Entry 4MC1 (X-ray diffraction, 1.39 A resolution); this record covers chains A and B.

== Chain A (and B) ==
Protein: Protease
From: Human immunodeficiency virus 1
Notes: EC 3.4.23.16; chain B of this document is another copy of the same molecule, construct and numbering; everything in this record applies to it too
UniProtKB: P0C6F2 (POL_HV1LW); residues 1-99 here correspond to UniProt positions 489-587 (UniProt number = residue number + 488)
Chain sequence (99 residues; each row starts with the number of its first residue):
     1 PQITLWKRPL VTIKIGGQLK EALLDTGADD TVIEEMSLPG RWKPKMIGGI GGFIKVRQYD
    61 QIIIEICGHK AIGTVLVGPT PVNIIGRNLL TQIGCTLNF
Construct notes: engineered mutation Lys7 (Gln495 in P0C6F2), Ile33 (Leu521 in P0C6F2), Ile63 (Leu551 in P0C6F2)
Small-molecule neighbours: 526 ((3S)-tetrahydrofuran-3-yl {(2S,3R)-4-[(4S)-4-tert-butyl-7-fluoro-1,1-dioxido-4,5-dihydro-1,2-benzothiazepin-2(3H)-yl]-3-hydroxy-1-phenylbutan-2-yl}carbamate): Arg8, Leu23, Asp25, Gly27, Ala28, Asp29, Asp30, Val32, Ile47, Gly48, Gly49, Ile50, Pro81, Val82, Ile84
Swiss-Prot annotation at these positions:
  - region (Dimerization of protease): Pro1 to Leu5, Gly49 to Lys55, Asn88 to Phe99
  - active site: Asp25 (For protease activity)
  - site: Phe99 (Cleavage)

== Interface between chain A and chain B ==
Residue-residue contacts (106):
  Pro1(A) with Leu97(B); Asn98(B); Phe99(B), hydrogen bond (backbone-backbone)
  Gln2(A) with Thr96(B); Leu97(B); Asn98(B), hydrogen bond
  Ile3(A) with Thr96(B); Leu97(B), hydrogen bond (backbone-backbone); Phe99(B), hydrophobic
  Leu5(A) with Thr26(B); Arg87(B), hydrogen bond (backbone-side chain); Leu90(B), hydrophobic; Thr91(B); Cys95(B)
  Trp6(A) with Arg87(B), hydrogen bond (backbone-side chain); Thr91(B)
  Lys7(A) with Arg87(B)
  Arg8(A) with Asp29(B), salt bridge; Arg87(B)
  Pro9(A) with Thr26(B); Arg87(B); Leu97(B), hydrophobic
  Leu23(A) with Gly27(B)
  Leu24(A) with Thr26(B), hydrogen bond (backbone-side chain); Leu97(B), hydrophobic
  Asp25(A) with Asp25(B); Thr26(B); Gly27(B), hydrogen bond (side chain-backbone)
  Thr26(A) with Leu5(B); Pro9(B); Leu24(B), hydrogen bond (side chain-backbone); Asp25(B); Thr26(B), hydrogen bond (side chain-backbone); Leu97(B)
  Gly27(A) with Leu23(B); Asp25(B), hydrogen bond (backbone-side chain)
  Asp29(A) with Arg8(B), salt bridge
  Gly48(A) with Ile50(B)
  Gly49(A) with Ile50(B); Pro81(B)
  Ile50(A) with Ile47(B), hydrophobic; Gly49(B); Ile50(B), hydrogen bond (backbone-backbone); Gly51(B), hydrogen bond (backbone-backbone); Gly52(B); Ile54(B), hydrophobic; Thr80(B); Pro81(B); Ile84(B), hydrophobic
  Gly51(A) with Gly51(B); Gly52(B); Ile54(B)
  Gly52(A) with Ile50(B); Gly51(B)
  Ile54(A) with Ile50(B)
  Cys67(A) with Phe99(B), hydrophobic
  His69(A) with Phe99(B)
  Thr80(A) with Ile50(B)
  Pro81(A) with Gly49(B); Ile50(B)
  Ile84(A) with Ile50(B), hydrophobic
  Arg87(A) with Leu5(B), hydrogen bond (side chain-backbone); Trp6(B), hydrogen bond (side chain-backbone); Lys7(B); Arg8(B); Pro9(B)
  Leu90(A) with Leu5(B), hydrophobic
  Thr91(A) with Leu5(B); Trp6(B)
  Gln92(A) with Trp6(B)
  Ile93(A) with Phe99(B)
  Gly94(A) with Asn98(B); Phe99(B)
  Cys95(A) with Leu5(B); Leu97(B), hydrophobic; Asn98(B); Phe99(B), hydrophobic
  Thr96(A) with Gln2(B); Ile3(B); Thr4(B); Thr96(B); Leu97(B); Asn98(B), hydrogen bond (backbone-backbone)
  Leu97(A) with Pro1(B); Gln2(B); Ile3(B), hydrogen bond (backbone-backbone); Pro9(B), hydrophobic; Leu24(B), hydrophobic; Thr26(B); Cys95(B), hydrophobic; Thr96(B); Leu97(B), hydrophobic
  Asn98(A) with Pro1(B); Gln2(B), hydrogen bond; Gly94(B); Cys95(B); Thr96(B), hydrogen bond (backbone-backbone); Asn98(B), hydrogen bond
  Phe99(A) with Pro1(B), hydrogen bond (backbone-backbone); Ile3(B), hydrophobic; Leu24(B), hydrophobic; Cys67(B), hydrophobic; His69(B); Ile93(B); Gly94(B); Cys95(B), hydrophobic
Other interface residues (no listed pair), chain A (39 interface residues in all): Thr4, Ile47, Pro79
Other interface residues (no listed pair), chain B (39 interface residues in all): Val32, Gly48, Phe53

== Overview ==
Chain A and chain B each contribute 39 residues to their interface; the contacts include 20 hydrogen bonds and
2 salt bridges. Polar contacts include Arg8(A)-Asp29(B), Gln2(A)-Asn98(B) and Leu5(A)-Arg87(B). Chain A binds
compound 526. From UniProt: active-site residue Asp25(A) on chain A.
Chain A and chain B are both Protease (Human immunodeficiency virus 1); the structure, HIV protease in complex
with SA526P, was determined by X-ray diffraction, deposited together with 4MC2, 4MC6 and 4MC9.
